Entry 7PKQ (electron microscopy, 4.20 A resolution (low resolution: residue-level contacts below are approximate; hydrogen-bond / salt-bridge calls are withheld)); this record covers chains 2 and q of the 44 polymer chains in the assembly.

Chain 2:
Molecule: S2 rRNA
From: Chlamydomonas reinhardtii
Sequence (213 nucleotides; row label = number of the first residue in the row):
     5 UGCUAGGUGA CCCAAUACGG GCAUCGGGCA AAACUCGCGU AGGAUUAGCG AGCUGGGUCG
    65 CUUUUUUUUU UCAGCGGCCC AUGGCUUAUC CUUAGCCUGU CUUAACGGUA CUAGGCCACG
   125 GUGGCACUGA AAAGGGGCCA CGGUUCUUAU GAACCCAGCA GUGUUGAAUU UUGGACAAUC
   185 GCUUGAACGG CGGAUCCAGA UGCUGCUUAC AAA
Construct notes: conflict U66 (G7362 in 12503), U67 (A7363 in 12503), U68 (C7364 in 12503), U69 (G7365 in 12503), U70 (C7366 in 12503), U71 (C7367 in 12503), U72 (A7368 in 12503), U73 (A7369 in 12503), U75 (A7371 in 12503)

Chain q:
Protein: uS17m
From: Chlamydomonas reinhardtii
UniProtKB: A0A2K3DKB4 (A0A2K3DKB4_CHLRE); numbering as in UniProt (aligned over 1-220)
Chain sequence (220 residues; numbered 1 to 220; the number before each row is that of its first residue):
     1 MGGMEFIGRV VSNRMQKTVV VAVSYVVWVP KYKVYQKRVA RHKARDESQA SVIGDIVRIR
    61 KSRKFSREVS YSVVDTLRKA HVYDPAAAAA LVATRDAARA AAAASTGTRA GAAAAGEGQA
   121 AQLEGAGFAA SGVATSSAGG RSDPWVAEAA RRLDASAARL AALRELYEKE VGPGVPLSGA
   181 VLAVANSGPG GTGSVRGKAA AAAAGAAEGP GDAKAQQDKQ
Not modelled in the structure: 1-4, 108-140, 185-220

Interface between chain 2 and chain q:
Residue-residue contacts (51; chain 2 residue first):
  U39(2) - Lys64(q)
  C40(2) - Lys61(q)
  C40(2) - Lys64(q)
  C40(2) - Ser70(q)
  G41(2) - Phe6(q)
  G41(2) - His42(q)
  G41(2) - Tyr71(q)
  C42(2) - Tyr25(q)
  C42(2) - Ala40(q)
  C42(2) - His42(q)
  G43(2) - Tyr25(q)
  G43(2) - Val27(q)
  G43(2) - Arg38(q)
  U44(2) - Arg38(q)
  U58(2) - Met15(q)
  U58(2) - Lys43(q)
  U58(2) - Glu68(q)
  G59(2) - Met15(q)
  G59(2) - Gln16(q)
  G59(2) - Thr18(q)
  G59(2) - Ser66(q)
  G59(2) - Arg67(q)
  G59(2) - Glu68(q)
  G59(2) - Val69(q)
  G60(2) - Gln16(q)
  G60(2) - Lys17(q)
  G60(2) - Arg45(q)
  G61(2) - Lys17(q)
  C76(2) - Arg63(q)
  C76(2) - Lys64(q)
  A77(2) - Arg63(q)
  A77(2) - Lys64(q)
  A77(2) - Phe65(q)
  A77(2) - Ser66(q)
  G78(2) - Phe65(q)
  G78(2) - Ser66(q)
  G78(2) - Arg67(q)
  C79(2) - Arg67(q)
  A85(2) - Gln16(q)
  G87(2) - Arg14(q)
  G87(2) - Met15(q)
  G88(2) - Ser12(q)
  G88(2) - Arg14(q)
  G88(2) - Met15(q)
  G88(2) - Lys43(q)
  C89(2) - Val20(q)
  C89(2) - Lys43(q)
  U90(2) - Arg41(q)
  G111(2) - Pro30(q)
  G111(2) - Lys31(q)
  G112(2) - Lys31(q)

In short:
The interface between chain 2 and chain q involves 21 residues on one side and 28 on the other.
Chain 2 is S2 rRNA and chain q is uS17m, both from Chlamydomonas reinhardtii; the structure, Small subunit of
the Chlamydomonas reinhardtii mitoribosome, was determined by electron microscopy.
